PDB entry 8ZY9 | electron microscopy, 2.70 A resolution | chains A and D of the 4 polymer chains in the assembly

[Chain A]
Protein: Spike glycoprotein
From: Kenya bat coronavirus BtKY72
Notes: fragment: rbd
UniProt: A0A3Q8AKM0 (A0A3Q8AKM0_SARS); numbering as in UniProt (aligned over 309-526)
Sequence (218 residues; row label = number of the first residue in the row):
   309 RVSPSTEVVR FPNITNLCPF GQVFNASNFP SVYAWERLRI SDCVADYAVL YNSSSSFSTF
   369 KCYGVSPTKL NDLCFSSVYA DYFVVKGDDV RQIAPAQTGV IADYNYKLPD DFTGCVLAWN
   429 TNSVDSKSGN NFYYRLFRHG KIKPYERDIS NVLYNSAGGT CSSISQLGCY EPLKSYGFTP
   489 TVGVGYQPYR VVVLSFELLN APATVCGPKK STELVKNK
Not modelled in the structure: 309-323, 349-353, 505-526
Disulfide bonds: Cys370-Cys423, Cys469-Cys477

[Chain D]
Protein: Angiotensin-converting enzyme
From: Rhinolophus affinis
Notes: EC 3.4.-.-
UniProt: A0A7D7IWP1 (A0A7D7IWP1_RHIAI); residues 1-731 here = UniProt positions 1-731
Sequence (744 residues; numbered 1 to 744; the number before each row is that of its first residue):
     1 MSGSSWLLLS LVAVTAAQST TEDRAKIFLD NFNHEAEDLS YQSSLASWEY NTNISDENVQ
    61 KMDEAGAKWS AFYEEQSKLA KNYPLEEIQT VPVKLQLQIL QQSGSPVLSE DKSKRLNSIL
   121 NAMSTIYSTG KVCKPNNPQE CFLLEPGLDN IMGTSKDYNE RLWAWEGWRA EVGKQLRPLY
   181 EEYVVLKNEM ARGYHYEDYG DYWRRDYETE ESSGSGYSRD QLMKDVDRIF TEIKPLYEHL
   241 HAYVRTKLMD TYPFHISPTG CLPAHLLGDM WGRFWTNLYP LTVPFGQKPN IDVTDAMVNQ
   301 GWDANRIFKE AEKFFVSVGL PNMTEGFWNN SMLTEPGDGR KVVCHPTAWD LGKGDFRIKM
   361 CTKVTMEDFL TAHHEMGHIQ YDMAYATQPY LLRNGANEGF HEAVGEVMSL SVATPKHLKT
   421 MGLLSPDFLE DNETEINFLL KQALNIVGTL PFTYMLEKWR WMVFRGEIPK EEWMKKWWEM
   481 KRDLVGVVEP VPHDETYCDP ASLFHVANDY SFIRYYTRTI FEFQFHEALC RIAQHDGPLH
   541 KCDISNSTDA GKKLHQMLSV GKSQPWTVTL KDIVDSRNMD VGPLLRYFEP LYTWLQEQNR
   601 KSHVGWNTDW SPYSDQSIKV RISLKSALGE KAYEWNDNEM YLFRSSVAYA MREYFSKKNQ
   661 PILFGVENVW VSNLKPRISF NFHVTSPGNV SDIIPRSEVE GAIRMSRSRI NDAFRLDDNS
   721 LEFLGIQPTL GLVPRGSGHH HHHH
Not modelled in the structure: 1-18, 625-632, 725-744
Sequence notes: expression tag (732-744)
Disulfide bonds: Cys133-Cys141, Cys344-Cys361, Cys530-Cys542
Covalently attached groups: N-acetylglucosamine (NAG) linked to Asn53, Asn322, Asn432, Asn546, Asn689

[How chain A and chain D interact]
Residue-residue contacts (33; chain A residue first):
  Tyr442(A) - His34(D)  hydrogen bond
  Leu444(A) - Asp30(D)
  Leu444(A) - His34(D)
  Phe445(A) - Ile27(D)
  Phe445(A) - Asp30(D)
  Phe445(A) - Asn31(D)
  Ser464(A) - Arg24(D)
  Leu475(A) - Leu79(D)  hydrophobic
  Leu475(A) - Asn82(D)
  Leu475(A) - Tyr83(D)
  Tyr478(A) - Ile27(D)  hydrophobic
  Tyr478(A) - Phe28(D)
  Tyr478(A) - Asn31(D)
  Tyr478(A) - Tyr83(D)
  Lys482(A) - Asn31(D)  hydrogen bond
  Lys482(A) - Glu35(D)  salt bridge
  Ser483(A) - Asp38(D)
  Tyr484(A) - Asp38(D)
  Tyr484(A) - Lys353(D)  hydrogen bond (backbone-side chain)
  Gly485(A) - Asp38(D)
  Gly485(A) - Lys353(D)  hydrogen bond (backbone-side chain)
  Thr487(A) - Tyr41(D)
  Thr489(A) - Tyr41(D)  hydrogen bond (backbone-side chain)
  Thr489(A) - Asn330(D)
  Thr489(A) - Asp355(D)
  Thr489(A) - Arg357(D)  hydrogen bond
  Val490(A) - Tyr41(D)
  Val490(A) - Lys353(D)
  Val490(A) - Gly354(D)
  Val490(A) - Asp355(D)
  Gly491(A) - Thr324(D)
  Tyr494(A) - Lys353(D)
  Tyr494(A) - Gly354(D)
Also at the interface, not in a pair above, chain A (18 interface residues in all): Tyr462, Pro488, Val492
Also at the interface, not in a pair above, chain D (21 interface residues in all): Glu37, Leu45, Arg393

[Summary]
The interface between chain A and chain D involves 18 residues on one side and 21 on the other, with 6
hydrogen bonds and 1 salt bridge. Polar pairs include Lys482(A)-Glu35(D), Tyr442(A)-His34(D) and
Lys482(A)-Asn31(D). Covalently linked N-acetylglucosamine: at Asn53(D), Asn322(D), Asn432(D), Asn546(D) and
Asn689(D).
Chain A is Spike glycoprotein (Kenya bat coronavirus BtKY72) and chain D is Angiotensin-converting enzyme
(Rhinolophus affinis); the structure, Ra9479 Bat ACE2 Dimer in Complex with Two BtKY72 Sarbecovirus Spike
RBDs, was determined by electron microscopy, deposited together with 8ZYA.
